Entry 8G88 (electron microscopy, 2.30 A resolution); this record covers chains C and J of the 11 polymer chains in the assembly.

== Chain C ==
Name: Histone H2A
Source organism: Xenopus laevis
UniProt: Q6AZJ8 (Q6AZJ8_XENLA); residues 1-129 here correspond to UniProt positions 2-130 (UniProt number = residue number + 1)
Chain sequence (129 residues; each row starts with the number of its first residue):
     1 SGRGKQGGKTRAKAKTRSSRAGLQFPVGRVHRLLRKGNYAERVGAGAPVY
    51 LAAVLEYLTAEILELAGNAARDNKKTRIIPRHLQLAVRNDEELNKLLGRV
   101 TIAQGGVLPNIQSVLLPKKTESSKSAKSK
Not modelled in the structure: 1-10, 119-129

== Chain J ==
Molecule: nMatn1 DNA bottom strand
Sequence (186 nucleotides; each row starts with the number of its first residue; numbers below 1 keep their minus sign (DT-111 is residue -111)):
  -111 TGCATGTATGTGTATGCATATGCTAATGTGTGCATGTGTGTGACTATGTG
   -61 CGCATGCATGTGCATGTGTGTGCATATACGTGTGTGCATGCATGTGCATA
   -11 TATGTGTGCACGTGTGTGTGCATGTGTGTGTATGTGTATATATTAACCTG
    39 TGTGCATTGTGTGCATATATTAGCATGTGTGCATGT
Not modelled in the structure: -111 to -97, 72-74

== How chain C and chain J interact ==
Contacting residue pairs (15; chain C residue first):
  Arg29(C) - DT48(J)  hydrogen bond to the phosphate
  Arg29(C) - DG49(J)  salt bridge to the phosphate
  Glu41(C) - DT39(J)  phosphate contact
  Arg42(C) - DG38(J)  hydrogen bond to the sugar
  Arg42(C) - DT39(J)  phosphate contact
  Val43(C) - DG38(J)  sugar contact
  Val43(C) - DT39(J)  hydrogen bond to the phosphate
  Gly44(C) - DG38(J)  phosphate contact
  Ala45(C) - DG38(J)  hydrogen bond to the phosphate
  Lys75(C) - DT58(J)  phosphate contact
  Thr76(C) - DA57(J)  hydrogen bond to the phosphate
  Thr76(C) - DT58(J)  phosphate contact
  Arg77(C) - DA57(J)  hydrogen bond to the sugar
  Arg77(C) - DT58(J)  hydrogen bond to the phosphate
  Lys118(C) - DG-4(J)  salt bridge to the phosphate
Also at the interface, not in a pair above, chain C (15 interface residues in all): Arg11, Ala14, Thr16, His31, Arg35
Also at the interface, not in a pair above, chain J (11 interface residues in all): DT37, DC43, DT46, DG47

== Summary ==
15 residues of chain C and 11 residues of chain J are in contact; the contacts include 7 hydrogen bonds and 2
salt bridges. Polar pairs include Arg42(C)-DG38(J), Arg77(C)-DA57(J) and Arg29(C)-DT48(J).
Here chain C is Histone H2A (Xenopus laevis) and chain J is nMatn1 DNA bottom strand. Entry 8G88 (Human Oct4
bound to nucleosome with human nMatn1 sequence) was determined by electron microscopy, deposited together with
8G87, 8G8B, 8G8E and 8G8G.
